Entry 5TJ8 (X-ray diffraction, 2.30 A resolution); this record covers chain A.

Chain A:
Protein: NEDD4-like E3 ubiquitin-protein ligase WWP2
Source organism: Homo sapiens
Notes: EC 2.3.2.26
UniProtKB: O00308 (WWP2_HUMAN); the construct lacks a stretch of the UniProt sequence and is renumbered around it, so the offset changes along the chain: 334-395 = UniProt 334-395; 482-484 = UniProt 396-398; 485-865 = UniProt 485-865
Amino-acid sequence (447 residues; row label = number of the first residue in the row; note: 86 numbers in that range are skipped by the numbering (no residue carries them; nothing is unmodelled there)):
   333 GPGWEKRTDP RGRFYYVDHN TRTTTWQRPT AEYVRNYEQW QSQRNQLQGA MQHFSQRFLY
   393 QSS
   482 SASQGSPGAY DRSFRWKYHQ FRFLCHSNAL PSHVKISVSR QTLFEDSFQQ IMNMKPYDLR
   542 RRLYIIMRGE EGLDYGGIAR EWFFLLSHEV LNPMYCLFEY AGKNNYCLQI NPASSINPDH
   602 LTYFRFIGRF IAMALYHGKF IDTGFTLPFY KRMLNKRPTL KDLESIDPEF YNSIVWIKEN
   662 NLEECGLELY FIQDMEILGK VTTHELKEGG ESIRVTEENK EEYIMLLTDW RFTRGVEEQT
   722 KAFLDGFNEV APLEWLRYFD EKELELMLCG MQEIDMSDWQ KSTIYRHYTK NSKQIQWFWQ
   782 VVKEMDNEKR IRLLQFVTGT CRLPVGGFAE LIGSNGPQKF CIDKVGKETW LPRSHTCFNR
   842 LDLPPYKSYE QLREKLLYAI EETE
Disordered / not traced: 333-356, 482-485, 553, 659-664, 678-680, 865
Differences from the reference sequence: expression tag (333)
Ion coordination: Na+: Tyr587, Thr799, Thr837, Asn840
UniProt features mapped onto this chain:
  - active site: Cys838 (Glycyl thioester intermediate)
What the authors report for this chain:
  - disease-associated variants - W358L, M752T: increased catalytic activity
  - mutagenesis - Y369E/Y392E, M752A/Q753A: increased catalytic activity
  - post-translational modification sites: Tyr369, Tyr392 (citing earlier work)
  - mutagenesis - Y369F, S374C, Y392F: unchanged catalytic activity
  - mutagenesis - Y369E, Y392E: increased catalytic activity on PTEN
  - mutagenesis - Y369E (Kd of 0.86 mM), Y392E (Kd of 5.8 mM): increased binding to UbF1
  - mutagenesis - Y369E, Y369F: unchanged expression
  - catalytic residues: Cys838 (citing earlier work)

In short:
Tyr587, Thr799, Thr837 and Asn840 coordinate Na+. UniProt lists active-site residue Cys838. The paper reports
the catalytic residue Cys838; W358L, M752T and Y369E/Y392E, among others, increase catalytic activity; 9
substitutions were tested in all.
Chain A is NEDD4-like E3 ubiquitin-protein ligase WWP2 (Homo sapiens); the structure, Structure of WWP2
WW2-2,3-linker-HECT (no WW2 observed), was determined by X-ray diffraction together with 5TJ7 and 5TJQ from
the same study.
